PDB entry 5XF3 | X-ray diffraction, 2.60 A resolution | chains G and J of the 10 polymer chains in the assembly

[Chain G]
Name: Histone H2A type 1-B/E
Source organism: Homo sapiens
UniProtKB: P04908 (H2A1B_HUMAN); residues 0-129 here correspond to UniProt positions 1-130 (UniProt number = residue number + 1)
Chain sequence (130 residues; each row starts with the number of its first residue; numbering starts at 0):
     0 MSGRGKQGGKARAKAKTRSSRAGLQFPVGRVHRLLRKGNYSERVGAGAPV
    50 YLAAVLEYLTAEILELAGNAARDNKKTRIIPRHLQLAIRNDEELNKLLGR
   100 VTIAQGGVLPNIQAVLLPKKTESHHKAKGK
Not modelled in the structure: 0-13, 120-129
Bound ions: Ru ion: Glu61, Glu64
Small-molecule neighbours: (1R,2R)-1,2-diphenylethane-1,2-diamine / RUD: Tyr57, Ala60, Glu61, Glu64, Leu65
What the authors report for this chain:
  - Ru ion coordination: Glu61, Glu64

[Chain J]
Molecule: 145-nt DNA strand
Sequence (145 nucleotides; numbered -72 to 72; the number before each row is that of its first residue; numbers below 1 keep their minus sign (DA-72 is residue -72)):
   -72 ATCAATATCCACCTGCAGATACTACCAAAAGTGTATTTGGAAACTGCTCC
   -22 ATCAAAAGGCATGTTCAGCTGATTCAGCTGAACATGCCTTTTGATGGAGC
    28 AGTTTCCAAATACACTTTTGGTAGTATCTGCAGGTGGATATTGAT

[Interface between chain G and chain J]
Contacting residue pairs (14):
  Ala14(G) with DA-43(J), phosphate contact; DG-42(J), phosphate contact
  Lys15(G) with DA-43(J), phosphate contact; DG-42(J), hydrogen bond to the phosphate
  Thr16(G) with DA-43(J), phosphate contact
  Arg17(G) with DA-43(J), salt bridge to the phosphate
  Arg20(G) with DG-42(J), salt bridge to the phosphate
  Gly28(G) with DA-44(J), sugar contact; DA-43(J), phosphate contact
  Arg29(G) with DA-44(J), sugar contact
  Arg32(G) with DA-44(J), salt bridge to the phosphate
  Arg42(G) with DT-36(J), hydrogen bond to the sugar; DT-35(J), sugar contact
  Arg77(G) with DA-54(J), sugar contact
Interface residues without a listed pair, chain J (7 interface residues in all): DT-37

[In short]
10 residues of chain G and 7 residues of chain J are in contact, with 2 hydrogen bonds and 3 salt bridges.
Polar pairs include Arg42(G)-DT-36(J), Lys15(G)-DG-42(J) and Arg17(G)-DA-43(J). Bound to chain G:
(1R,2R)-1,2-diphenylethane-1,2-diamine / RUD. Glu61(G) and Glu64(G) form the Ru ion site. The paper reports Ru
ion coordination by Glu61(G) and Glu64(G).
Chain G is Histone H2A type 1-B/E (Homo sapiens) and chain J is a 145-nt DNA strand; the structure, Nucleosome
core particle with an adduct of a binuclear RAPTA (Ru-arene-phosphaadamantane) compound having a
1,2-diphenylethylenediamine linker ..., was determined by X-ray diffraction, deposited together with 5XF4,
5XF5 and 5XF6.
